5LQY - chains H and I of the 30 polymer chains in the assembly; structure by electron microscopy, 7.80 A resolution (low resolution: residue-level contacts below are approximate; hydrogen-bond / salt-bridge calls are withheld).

== Chain H ==
Protein: ATP synthase delta subunit
From: Ogataea angusta
Sequence (138 residues; numbered 2 to 139; the number before each row is that of its first residue):
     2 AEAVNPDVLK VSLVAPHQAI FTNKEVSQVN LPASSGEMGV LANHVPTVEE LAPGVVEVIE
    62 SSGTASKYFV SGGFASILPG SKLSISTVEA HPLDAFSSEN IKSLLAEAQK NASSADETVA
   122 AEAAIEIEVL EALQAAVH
Disordered / not traced: 2-10, 139

== Chain I ==
Protein: ATP synthase epsilon subunit
From: Ogataea angusta
Sequence (63 residues; each row starts with the number of its first residue):
     1 SSWQKAGISF NKYLAIAART VQRSLKNDLK VAAEKRYISD AKVQKLEKGN VVSTTDLASN
    61 KSA
Disordered / not traced: 49-51, 61-63

== Interface between chain H and chain I ==
Residue-residue contacts (12):
  S72(H) - A17(I)
  V89(H) - A18(I)
  A96(H) - L25(I)
  A96(H) - K26(I)
  F97(H) - L25(I)
  F97(H) - K26(I)
  S98(H) - L25(I)
  S98(H) - K26(I)
  N101(H) - S24(I)
  N101(H) - L25(I)
  I102(H) - S24(I)
  L105(H) - S24(I)
Interface residues without a listed pair, chain H (9 interface residues in all): E90
Interface residues without a listed pair, chain I (7 interface residues in all): L14, V21

== Summary ==
The interface between chain H and chain I involves 9 residues on one side and 7 on the other.
Chain H is ATP synthase delta subunit and chain I is ATP synthase epsilon subunit, both from Ogataea angusta;
the structure, Structure of F-ATPase from Pichia angusta, in state2, was determined by electron microscopy,
deposited together with 5LQX and 5LQZ.
